8B6H - chains EI and EU of the 106 polymer chains in the assembly; structure by electron microscopy, 2.60 A resolution.

== Chain EI ==
Protein: Transmembrane protein
Source organism: Tetrahymena thermophila SB210
UniProtKB: I7MKT6 (I7MKT6_TETTS); numbering as in UniProt (aligned over 1-173)
Sequence (173 residues; row label = number of the first residue in the row):
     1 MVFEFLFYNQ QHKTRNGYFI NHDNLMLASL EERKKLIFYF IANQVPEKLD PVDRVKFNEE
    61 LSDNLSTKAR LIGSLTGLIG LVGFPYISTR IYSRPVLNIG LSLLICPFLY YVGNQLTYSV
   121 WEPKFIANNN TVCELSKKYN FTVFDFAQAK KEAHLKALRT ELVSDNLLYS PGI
Not modelled in the structure: 1
Ligand contacts:
  - 1,2-Distearoyl-sn-glycerophosphoethanolamine (3PE), molecule 1: Val2, Leu6, Phe7, Gly100, Leu104, Glu161, Ser164, Asp165, Leu167
  - 1,2-Distearoyl-sn-glycerophosphoethanolamine (3PE), molecule 2: Asp165, Asn166, Leu167, Leu168, Tyr169
  - 1,2-Distearoyl-sn-glycerophosphoethanolamine (3PE), molecule 3: Tyr169, Pro171, Ile173
  - 3-sn-phosphatidic acid (LPP; 2-(hexadecanoyloxy)-1-[(phosphonooxy)methyl]ethyl hexadecanoate): Arg15, Arg70, Gly73, Ser74, Gly77, Leu78, Leu81, Leu103, Cys106, Tyr110, Asn114

== Chain EU ==
Protein: ABC transporter
Source organism: Tetrahymena thermophila SB210
UniProtKB: I7LTF1 (I7LTF1_TETTS); residue numbers follow UniProt; this construct covers 1-90
Sequence (90 residues; numbered 1 to 90; the number before each row is that of its first residue):
     1 MSSDPFKKVE RDYHNERSVH KHFASYPLKF WWGLNKFETI QGIHSILGNA ADLVVSTLSF
    61 IPGVQGRNNA SYIENSIRVT RFRGFDDKTQ
Not modelled in the structure: 1-2
Ligand contacts:
  - 1,2-Distearoyl-sn-glycerophosphoethanolamine (3PE): Phe23, Tyr26, Pro27, Phe30
  - 3-sn-phosphatidic acid (LPP; 2-(hexadecanoyloxy)-1-[(phosphonooxy)methyl]ethyl hexadecanoate): Leu28, Lys29, Trp32

== How chain EI and chain EU interact ==
Contacting residue pairs (95):
  Glu4(EI) - Asp87(EU)
  Glu4(EI) - Lys88(EU)
  Phe5(EI) - Phe30(EU)
  Phe5(EI) - Gly33(EU)
  Phe5(EI) - Phe37(EU)  hydrophobic
  Phe5(EI) - Asp87(EU)  hydrogen bond (backbone-side chain)
  Leu6(EI) - Phe30(EU)
  Tyr8(EI) - Lys88(EU)
  Tyr8(EI) - Gln90(EU)
  Asn9(EI) - Lys21(EU)  hydrogen bond
  Asn9(EI) - Tyr26(EU)
  Asn9(EI) - Gln90(EU)
  Gln10(EI) - Trp32(EU)
  Gln10(EI) - Gly33(EU)
  Gln10(EI) - Phe85(EU)
  Gln10(EI) - Asp87(EU)  hydrogen bond (side chain-backbone)
  Gln11(EI) - Lys21(EU)  hydrogen bond
  Gln11(EI) - Trp32(EU)
  His12(EI) - Gln90(EU)  hydrogen bond (side chain-backbone)
  Lys13(EI) - Phe85(EU)
  Lys13(EI) - Asp86(EU)  hydrogen bond (side chain-backbone)
  Lys13(EI) - Asp87(EU)  hydrogen bond (side chain-backbone)
  Lys13(EI) - Thr89(EU)  hydrogen bond (side chain-backbone)
  Thr14(EI) - Asn35(EU)  hydrogen bond
  Thr14(EI) - Arg81(EU)  hydrogen bond (backbone-side chain)
  Thr14(EI) - Phe82(EU)
  Thr14(EI) - Phe85(EU)
  Arg15(EI) - Trp32(EU)
  Tyr18(EI) - Gln90(EU)  hydrogen bond (side chain-backbone)
  Phe19(EI) - Ile77(EU)  hydrophobic
  Phe19(EI) - Thr80(EU)
  Phe19(EI) - Arg81(EU)
  Phe19(EI) - Arg83(EU)  hydrogen bond (backbone-side chain)
  Asp23(EI) - Arg83(EU)  salt bridge
  Asn24(EI) - Tyr72(EU)  hydrogen bond (backbone-side chain)
  Asn24(EI) - Ser76(EU)  hydrogen bond
  Asn24(EI) - Thr80(EU)  hydrogen bond
  Leu27(EI) - Tyr72(EU)
  Ala28(EI) - Tyr72(EU)  hydrophobic
  Glu32(EI) - Tyr72(EU)
  Glu32(EI) - Ile73(EU)
  Leu36(EI) - Ile73(EU)  hydrophobic
  Leu36(EI) - Ile77(EU)  hydrophobic
  Glu47(EI) - Arg11(EU)  salt bridge
  Glu47(EI) - Glu16(EU)
  Arg54(EI) - Val9(EU)
  Arg54(EI) - Arg11(EU)
  Val55(EI) - Phe6(EU)  hydrophobic
  Val55(EI) - Val9(EU)  hydrophobic
  Asn58(EI) - Val9(EU)
  Leu104(EI) - Trp31(EU)
  Pro107(EI) - Leu28(EU)
  Pro107(EI) - Trp31(EU)
  Phe108(EI) - Trp31(EU)  hydrophobic
  Phe108(EI) - Leu34(EU)  hydrophobic
  Tyr111(EI) - Trp31(EU)
  Tyr111(EI) - Trp32(EU)  hydrophobic
  Tyr111(EI) - Asn35(EU)  hydrogen bond
  Tyr111(EI) - Ile40(EU)
  Tyr111(EI) - His44(EU)  hydrogen bond
  Asn114(EI) - Trp32(EU)
  Gln115(EI) - Asn35(EU)
  Gln115(EI) - His44(EU)
  Gln115(EI) - Arg81(EU)
  Leu116(EI) - Leu47(EU)
  Leu116(EI) - Gly48(EU)
  Leu116(EI) - Ala51(EU)  hydrophobic
  Tyr118(EI) - Arg81(EU)  hydrogen bond (backbone-side chain)
  Ser119(EI) - Arg81(EU)  hydrogen bond
  Val120(EI) - Gly48(EU)
  Val120(EI) - Ala51(EU)  hydrophobic
  Val120(EI) - Asp52(EU)
  Glu122(EI) - Arg81(EU)  salt bridge
  Pro123(EI) - Glu74(EU)
  Pro123(EI) - Ile77(EU)
  Lys124(EI) - Val55(EU)
  Lys124(EI) - Gln65(EU)
  Lys124(EI) - Gly66(EU)
  Lys124(EI) - Arg67(EU)
  Ile126(EI) - Ile73(EU)  hydrophobic
  Ala127(EI) - Glu74(EU)
  His154(EI) - Gln90(EU)
  Ala157(EI) - Gln90(EU)  hydrogen bond (backbone-side chain)
  Leu158(EI) - Gln90(EU)
  Glu161(EI) - Gln90(EU)
  Val163(EI) - Ser18(EU)
  Val163(EI) - Val19(EU)  hydrophobic
  Ser164(EI) - Val19(EU)
  Ser164(EI) - Lys21(EU)  hydrogen bond (side chain-backbone)
  Ser164(EI) - Tyr26(EU)
  Leu167(EI) - Val19(EU)  hydrophobic
  Leu167(EI) - Lys21(EU)
  Leu167(EI) - His22(EU)
  Leu167(EI) - Phe23(EU)
  Leu167(EI) - Tyr26(EU)  hydrophobic
Interface residues without a listed pair, chain EI (54 interface residues in all): Phe7, Ile20, Asn21, Lys35, Pro51, Val112, Trp121, Asn128, Arg159
Interface residues without a listed pair, chain EU (46 interface residues in all): Arg17, Lys29, Lys36

== Summary ==
The interface between chain EI and chain EU involves 54 residues on one side and 46 on the other, with 21
hydrogen bonds and 3 salt bridges. Polar pairs include Asp23(EI)-Arg83(EU), Glu47(EI)-Arg11(EU) and
Glu122(EI)-Arg81(EU).
Here chain EI is Transmembrane protein and chain EU is ABC transporter, both from Tetrahymena thermophila
SB210. Entry 8B6H (Cryo-EM structure of cytochrome c oxidase dimer (complex IV) from respiratory supercomplex
of Tetrahymena thermophila) was determined by electron microscopy together with 8B6F and 8B6J from the same
study.
